Entry 1X8U (X-ray diffraction, 2.20 A resolution); this record covers chain A.

# Chain A
Name: Neutrophil gelatinase-associated lipocalin
Organism: Homo sapiens
Reference sequence: P80188 (NGAL_HUMAN); residues 1-178 here correspond to UniProt positions 21-198 (UniProt number = residue number + 20)
Amino-acid sequence (178 residues; row label = number of the first residue in the row):
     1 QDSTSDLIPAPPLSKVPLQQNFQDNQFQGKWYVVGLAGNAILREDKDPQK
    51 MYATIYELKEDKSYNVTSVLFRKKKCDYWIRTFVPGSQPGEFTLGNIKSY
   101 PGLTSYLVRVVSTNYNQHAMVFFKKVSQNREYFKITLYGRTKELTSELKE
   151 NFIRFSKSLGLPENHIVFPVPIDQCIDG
Disordered / not traced: 1-2, 178
Sequence notes: engineered mutation Ser87 (Cys107 in P80188)
Swiss-Prot annotation at these positions:
  - binding site (a carboxymycobactin): Tyr52 to Thr54, Lys125, Lys134, Tyr138
  - binding site (enterobactin): Tyr106, Lys134
  - modified residue: Gln1 (Pyrrolidone carboxylic acid)
  - glycosylation: Asn65 (N-linked (GlcNAc...) asparagine)
Cystine bridges: Cys76-Cys175
Ligand contacts: carboxymycobactin t (CM2): Val33, Ala40, Ile41, Tyr52, Thr54, Tyr56, Val66, Ser68, Leu70, Trp79, Arg81, Phe83, Tyr106, Phe123, Lys124, Lys125, Tyr132, Phe133, Lys134, Thr136, Tyr138
Reported in the primary citation:
  - binding site for carboxymycobactin t: Lys125
  - conformationally variable residues (side-chain flip): Trp79, Arg81
  - post-translational modification sites: Asn65 (citing earlier work)

# Summary
Bound to chain A: carboxymycobactin t. From UniProt: 6 carboxymycobactin-binding residues and
enterobactin-binding residues Tyr106 and Lys134. The paper reports a binding site for carboxymycobactin t at
Lys125; a modification site at Asn65.
Chain A is Neutrophil gelatinase-associated lipocalin (Homo sapiens); the structure, Crystal structure of
Siderocalin (NGAL, Lipocalin 2) complexed with Carboxymycobactin T, was determined by X-ray diffraction (same
publication as 1X89 and 1X71).
